PDB entry 1RP3 | X-ray diffraction, 2.30 A resolution | chains A and B

# Chain A
Name: RNA polymerase sigma factor SIGMA-28 (FliA)
Source organism: Aquifex aeolicus
UniProtKB: O67268 (O67268_AQUAE); residues 1-236 here = UniProt positions 1-236
Chain sequence (239 residues; numbered -2 to 236; the number before each row is that of its first residue; numbers below 1 keep their minus sign (Gly-2 is residue -2)):
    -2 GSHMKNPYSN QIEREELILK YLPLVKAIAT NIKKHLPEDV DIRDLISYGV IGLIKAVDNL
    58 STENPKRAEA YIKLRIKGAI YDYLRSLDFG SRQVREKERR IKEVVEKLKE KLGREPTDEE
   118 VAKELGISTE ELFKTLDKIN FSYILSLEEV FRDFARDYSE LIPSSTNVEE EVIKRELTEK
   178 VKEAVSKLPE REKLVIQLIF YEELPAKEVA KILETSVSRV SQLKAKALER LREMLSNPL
Not modelled in the structure: -2 to -1, 235-236
Differences from the reference sequence: cloning artifact (-2 to 0)

# Chain B
Name: anti sigma factor FlgM
Source organism: Aquifex aeolicus
UniProtKB: O67268 (O67268_AQUAE); aligned to UniProt positions 43-130 over residues 1-88 (the alignment contains insertions or deletions, so no single offset holds)
Chain sequence (88 residues; numbered 1 to 88; the number before each row is that of its first residue):
     1 MVNRIELSRL IGLLLETEKR KNTEQKESGT NKIEDKVTLS KIAQELSKND VEEKDLEKKV
    61 KELKEKIEKG EYEVSDEKVV KGLIEFFT
Not modelled in the structure: 1, 18-27

# How chain A and chain B interact
Contacting residue pairs (73):
  Arg11(A) with Leu15(B)
  Glu12(A) with Ile11(B); Leu15(B)
  Ile15(A) with Ile11(B), hydrophobic; Leu15(B), hydrophobic
  Leu16(A) with Leu7(B), hydrophobic; Ser8(B); Ile11(B), hydrophobic
  Leu19(A) with Ile11(B), hydrophobic; Leu46(B)
  Lys23(A) with Leu46(B); Asp50(B), salt bridge
  Asn28(A) with Phe86(B)
  His32(A) with Phe86(B)
  Arg40(A) with Ser40(B); Ala43(B); Gln44(B)
  Ile43(A) with Ala43(B), hydrophobic
  Ser44(A) with Leu39(B); Ser40(B)
  Val47(A) with Leu39(B), hydrophobic
  Ile48(A) with Leu39(B), hydrophobic
  Ile51(A) with Leu14(B), hydrophobic; Leu15(B), hydrophobic
  Lys70(A) with Thr88(B)
  Lys74(A) with Glu85(B), hydrogen bond (side chain-backbone); Phe86(B), hydrogen bond (side chain-backbone); Phe87(B); Thr88(B), hydrogen bond (side chain-backbone)
  Tyr78(A) with Phe86(B)
  Ile141(A) with Phe87(B)
  Leu144(A) with Phe87(B), hydrophobic
  Glu145(A) with Phe87(B)
  Phe148(A) with Phe87(B), hydrophobic
  Tyr155(A) with Thr88(B)
  Thr175(A) with Val80(B); Ile84(B)
  Val178(A) with Val80(B), hydrophobic
  Lys179(A) with Val80(B)
  Val182(A) with Asp76(B); Val79(B), hydrophobic; Val80(B), hydrophobic; Leu83(B), hydrophobic
  Ser183(A) with Asp76(B)
  Lys190(A) with Val74(B); Asp76(B), salt bridge; Val79(B)
  Leu191(A) with Val74(B), hydrophobic
  Ile193(A) with Val79(B), hydrophobic; Leu83(B), hydrophobic
  Gln194(A) with Tyr72(B), hydrogen bond; Glu73(B), hydrogen bond (side chain-backbone); Val74(B); Ser75(B), hydrogen bond (side chain-backbone); Lys78(B); Val79(B)
  Leu195(A) with Leu63(B), hydrophobic; Tyr72(B)
  Phe197(A) with Gly82(B); Leu83(B), hydrophobic; Phe86(B), hydrophobic
  Tyr198(A) with Lys78(B)
  Glu199(A) with Lys59(B), hydrogen bond (backbone-side chain); Leu63(B); Tyr72(B), hydrogen bond
  Leu201(A) with Leu56(B), hydrophobic; Leu63(B), hydrophobic
  Glu205(A) with Leu56(B); Val60(B)
  Ile209(A) with Val60(B), hydrophobic; Lys64(B); Ile67(B), hydrophobic
  Leu228(A) with Leu83(B), hydrophobic
Also at the interface, not in a pair above, chain A (44 interface residues in all): Ile29, Leu71, Leu174, Lys208, Leu210
Also at the interface, not in a pair above, chain B (35 interface residues in all): Ile42, Ser47, Lys81

# In short
44 residues of chain A and 35 residues of chain B are in contact; the contacts include 8 hydrogen bonds and 2
salt bridges. Among the polar pairs are Lys23(A)-Asp50(B), Lys190(A)-Asp76(B) and Lys74(A)-Glu85(B).
Chain A is RNA polymerase sigma factor SIGMA-28 (FliA) and chain B is anti sigma factor FlgM, both from
Aquifex aeolicus; the structure, Cocrystal structure of the flagellar sigma/anti-sigma complex, Sigma-28/FlgM,
was determined by X-ray diffraction, deposited together with 1SC5.
